Entry 5OMF (X-ray diffraction, 2.09 A resolution); this record covers chains A and P of the 3 polymer chains in the assembly.

[Chain A]
Molecule: DNA polymerase
From: Thermococcus kodakarensis (strain ATCC BAA-918 / JCM 12380 / KOD1)
Notes: EC 2.7.7.7, 3.1.-.-
Reference sequence: P77933 (DPOL_THEKO); the construct lacks a stretch of the UniProt sequence, so the offset changes along the chain: 1-406 = UniProt 1-406; 407-491 = UniProt 767-851; 492-774 = UniProt 1389-1671
Chain sequence (774 residues; row label = number of the first residue in the row):
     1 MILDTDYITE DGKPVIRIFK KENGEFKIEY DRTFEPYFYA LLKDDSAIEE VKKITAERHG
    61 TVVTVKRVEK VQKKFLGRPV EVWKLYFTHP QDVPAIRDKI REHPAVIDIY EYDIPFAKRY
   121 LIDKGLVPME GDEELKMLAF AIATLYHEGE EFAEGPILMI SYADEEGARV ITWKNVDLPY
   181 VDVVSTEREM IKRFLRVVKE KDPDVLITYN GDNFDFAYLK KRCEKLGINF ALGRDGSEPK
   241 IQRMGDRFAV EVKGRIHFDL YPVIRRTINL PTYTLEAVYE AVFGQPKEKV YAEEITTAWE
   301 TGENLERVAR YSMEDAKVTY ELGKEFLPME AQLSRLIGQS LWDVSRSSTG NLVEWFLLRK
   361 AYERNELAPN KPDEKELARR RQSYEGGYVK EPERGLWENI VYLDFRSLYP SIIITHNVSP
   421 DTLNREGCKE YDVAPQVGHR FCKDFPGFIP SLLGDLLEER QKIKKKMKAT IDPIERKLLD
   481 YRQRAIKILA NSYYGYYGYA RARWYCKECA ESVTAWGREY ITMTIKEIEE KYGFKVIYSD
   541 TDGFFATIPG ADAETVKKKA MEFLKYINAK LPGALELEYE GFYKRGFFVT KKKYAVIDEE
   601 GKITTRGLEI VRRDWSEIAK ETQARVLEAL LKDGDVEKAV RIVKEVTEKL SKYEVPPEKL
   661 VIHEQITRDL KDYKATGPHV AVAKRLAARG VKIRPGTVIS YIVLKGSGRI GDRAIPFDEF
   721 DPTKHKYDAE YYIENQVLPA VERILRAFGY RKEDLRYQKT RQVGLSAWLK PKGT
Not modelled in the structure: 757-774
Disulfides: Cys428-Cys442, Cys506-Cys509
Construct notes: engineered mutation Ala141 (Asp in P77933), Ala143 (Glu in P77933)
Metal / ion sites: Mn2+ site 1: Asp404, Glu580 (together with 2'-deoxyadenosine 5'-triphosphate); Mn2+ site 2: Asp404, Phe405, Asp542 (together with 2'-deoxyadenosine 5'-triphosphate); Mg2+: Asp404, Asp542 (together with 2'-deoxyadenosine 5'-triphosphate)
Residues lining bound ligands: 2'-deoxyadenosine 5'-triphosphate (DTP): Asp404, Phe405, Arg406, Ser407, Leu408, Tyr409, Pro410, Arg460, Lys464, Lys487, Ile488, Asn491, Tyr494, Thr541, Asp542, Glu578, Glu580
Reported in the primary citation:
  - binding site for 2'-deoxyadenosine 5'-triphosphate: Tyr409, Arg460, Gln461, Lys464, Gln483, Lys487, Asn491
  - Mg2+ coordination: Asp404, Asp542
  - Mn2+ coordination: Asp404, Phe405, Asp542, Glu580
  - Mn2+ coordination through a water molecule: Glu578
  - catalytic residues: Asp404, Asp542
  - binding site for the 16-nt DNA strand (chain P): Arg606, Arg613
  - conformationally variable residues (domain motion): Asp472

[Chain P]
Molecule: 16-nt DNA strand
Sequence (16 nucleotides; numbered 1 to 16; the number before each row is that of its first residue):
     1 GACCACGGCC ACAGTT
Not modelled in the structure: 13-16

[How chain A and chain P interact]
Pairs across the interface (29; chain A residue first):
  Asp540(A) - DC12(P)  phosphate contact
  Thr541(A) - DC12(P)  sugar contact
  Lys592(A) - DA11(P)  hydrogen bond to the base
  Tyr594(A) - DC12(P)  hydrogen bond to the phosphate
  Arg606(A) - DA11(P)  phosphate contact
  Arg606(A) - DC12(P)  salt bridge to the phosphate
  Gly607(A) - DC10(P)  phosphate contact
  Gly607(A) - DA11(P)  hydrogen bond to the phosphate
  Val611(A) - DC10(P)  phosphate contact
  Arg612(A) - DG8(P)  base contact
  Arg612(A) - DC9(P)  hydrogen bond to the sugar
  Arg612(A) - DC10(P)  hydrogen bond to the sugar
  Arg613(A) - DC9(P)  salt bridge to the phosphate
  Arg613(A) - DC10(P)  hydrogen bond to the phosphate
  Asp614(A) - DC9(P)  sugar contact
  Glu664(A) - DC9(P)  phosphate contact
  Gln665(A) - DG8(P)  phosphate contact
  Gln665(A) - DC9(P)  hydrogen bond to the phosphate
  Thr667(A) - DG8(P)  hydrogen bond to the phosphate
  Arg668(A) - DG7(P)  salt bridge to the phosphate
  Arg668(A) - DG8(P)  salt bridge to the phosphate
  Tyr673(A) - DG7(P)  phosphate contact
  Tyr673(A) - DG8(P)  hydrogen bond to the phosphate
  Lys674(A) - DC6(P)  salt bridge to the phosphate
  Lys674(A) - DG7(P)  hydrogen bond to the phosphate
  Ala675(A) - DC6(P)  phosphate contact
  Ala675(A) - DG7(P)  hydrogen bond to the phosphate
  His679(A) - DG7(P)  phosphate contact
  His679(A) - DG8(P)  salt bridge to the phosphate
Other interface residues (no listed pair), chain A (22 interface residues in all): Asp542, Thr605, His663, Ile666

[In short]
22 residues of chain A and 7 residues of chain P are in contact, with 11 hydrogen bonds and 6 salt bridges.
Polar contacts include Lys592(A)-DA11(P), Arg612(A)-DC9(P) and Arg612(A)-DC10(P). Bound to chain A:
2'-deoxyadenosine 5'-triphosphate. The paper reports catalytic residues Asp404(A) and Asp542(A); a binding
site for 2'-deoxyadenosine 5'-triphosphate at Tyr409(A), Arg460(A) and Gln461(A) among others.
Chain A is DNA polymerase (Thermococcus kodakarensis (strain ATCC BAA-918 / JCM 12380 / KOD1)) and chain P is
a 16-nt DNA strand; the structure, Closed, ternary structure of KOD DNA polymerase, was determined by X-ray
diffraction together with 5OMQ and 5OMV from the same study.
